PDB entry 4QDK | X-ray diffraction, 1.70 A resolution | chains A and B

Chain A (and B):
Protein: Magnesium-protoporphyrin O-methyltransferase
Organism: Synechocystis sp
Notes: EC 2.1.1.11; chain B of this document is another copy of the same molecule, construct and numbering; everything in this record applies to it too
UniProt: Q55467 (CHLM_SYNY3); numbering as in UniProt (aligned over 1-230)
Chain sequence (238 residues; each row starts with the number of its first residue):
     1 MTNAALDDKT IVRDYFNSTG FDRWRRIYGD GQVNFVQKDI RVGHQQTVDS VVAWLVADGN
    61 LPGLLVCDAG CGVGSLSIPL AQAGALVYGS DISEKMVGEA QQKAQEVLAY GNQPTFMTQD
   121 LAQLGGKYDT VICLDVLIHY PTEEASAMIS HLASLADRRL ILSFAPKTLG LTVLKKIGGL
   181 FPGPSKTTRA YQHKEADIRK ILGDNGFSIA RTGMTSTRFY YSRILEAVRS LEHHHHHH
Unresolved in the structure: 1-6, 184-188, 231-238 (chain B: 1-7, 184-187, 231-238)
Construct notes: expression tag (231-238)
Residues lining bound ligands: S-adenosylhomocysteine (SAH): K9, V12, F16, Y28, H44, G70, C71, G72, S75, D91, I92, S93, M96, Q119, D120, L121, L134, D135, V136, H139, Y140, M148
From the paper describing this entry:
  - conformationally variable residues (order/disorder transition): L169 to G178
  - binding site for S-adenosylhomocysteine: F16, Y28, H139 (from molecular simulation)
  - mutagenesis - Y28F: decreased expression
  - mutagenesis - Y28A, H139A, H139N, H139Q: decreased catalytic activity
  - mutagenesis - Y28A, H139A, H139N, H139Q: unchanged binding to MgP
  - catalytic residues: Y28, H139 (proposed by the authors, not directly observed)

Interface between chain A and chain B:
Residue-residue contacts - 14 pairs, chain A then chain B:
  V56(A) with E195(B)
  A57(A) with K167(B)
  D58(A) with K167(B), hydrogen bond (backbone-side chain)
  G59(A) with K167(B); T168(B), hydrogen bond (backbone-side chain); L169(B), hydrogen bond (backbone-backbone)
  P62(A) with S216(B)
  Q82(A) with R211(B); T212(B), hydrogen bond; G213(B); M214(B), hydrogen bond (backbone-backbone); R223(B), hydrogen bond (backbone-side chain)
  A83(A) with M214(B); R223(B)
Interface residues without a listed pair, chain A (9 interface residues in all): N60, G84

In short:
9 residues of chain A face 10 of chain B across their interface; the contacts include 6 hydrogen bonds. Polar
pairs include D58(A)-K167(B), G59(A)-T168(B) and Q82(A)-T212(B). Ligands of chain A: S-adenosylhomocysteine.
From the paper: catalytic residues Y28(A) and H139(A); Y28A, H139A and H139N of chain A, among others, reduce
catalytic activity; 5 substitutions were tested in all.
Both chains are Magnesium-protoporphyrin O-methyltransferase (Synechocystis sp). Entry 4QDK (Crystal structure
of magnesium protoporphyrin IX methyltransferase (ChlM) from Synechocystis PCC 6803 with bound SAH) was
determined by X-ray diffraction (same publication as 4QDJ).
